Entry 6PBP (X-ray diffraction, 1.64 A resolution); this record covers chains A and B.

[Chain A (and B)]
Protein: Pseudopaline Dehydrogenase
Organism: Pseudomonas aeruginosa (strain ATCC 15692 / DSM 22644 / CIP 104116 / JCM 14847 / LMG 12228 / 1C / PRS 101 / PAO1)
Notes: EC 1.5.1.-; chain B of this document is another copy of the same molecule, construct and numbering; everything in this record applies to it too
UniProt: Q9HUX5 (Q9HUX5_PSEAE); residue numbers follow UniProt; this construct covers 1-433
Amino-acid sequence (449 residues; each row starts with the number of its first residue; numbers below 1 keep their minus sign (His-15 is residue -15)):
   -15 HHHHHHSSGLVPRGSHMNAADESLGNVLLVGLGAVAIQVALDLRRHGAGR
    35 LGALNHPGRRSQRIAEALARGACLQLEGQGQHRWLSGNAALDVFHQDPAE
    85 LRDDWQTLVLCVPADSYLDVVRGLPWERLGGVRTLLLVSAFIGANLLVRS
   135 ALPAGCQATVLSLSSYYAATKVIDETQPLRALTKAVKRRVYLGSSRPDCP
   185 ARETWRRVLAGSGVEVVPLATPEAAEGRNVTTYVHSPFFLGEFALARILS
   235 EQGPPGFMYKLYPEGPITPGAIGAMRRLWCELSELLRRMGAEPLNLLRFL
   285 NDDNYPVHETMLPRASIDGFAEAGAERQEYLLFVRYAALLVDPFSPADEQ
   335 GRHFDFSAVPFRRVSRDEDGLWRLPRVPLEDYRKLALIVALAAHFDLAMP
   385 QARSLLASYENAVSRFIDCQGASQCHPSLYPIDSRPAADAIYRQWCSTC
Unresolved in the structure: -15 to 6, 432-433
Differences from the reference sequence: expression tag (-15 to 0)
Ligand contacts:
  - NADP (NAP; NADP nicotinamide-adenine-dinucleotide phosphate): Gly15, Leu16, Gly17, Ala18, Val19, Asn39, His40, Arg44, Cys95, Val96, Pro97, Ala98, Ser100, Val104, Ser123, Tyr150, Ala152, Ala153, Thr154, Arg360, Glu364
  - O7J (N-[(1S)-1-carboxy-3-{[(1S)-1-carboxy-2-(1H-imidazol-5-yl)ethyl]amino}propyl]-L-glutamic acid): Ala152, Ala153, Lys168, Lys171, Val214, Thr215, Val218, His219, Tyr243, Leu284, Tyr289, Arg319, Tyr320, Phe340, Val343
What the authors report for this chain:
  - binding site for O7J: Lys168, His219, Tyr243, Tyr289, Arg319, Tyr320, Phe340
  - conformationally variable residues (side-chain flip): Tyr289, Phe340
  - catalytic residues: His219 (proposed by the authors, not directly observed)

[Chain A / chain B interface]
Residue-residue contacts (66):
  Pro238(A) with Glu333(B); Gln334(B); Gly335(B)
  Phe241(A) with Gln334(B); Arg336(B)
  Lys244(A) with Arg336(B)
  Leu245(A) with Ala321(B)
  Tyr246(A) with His292(B); Thr294(B); Met295(B), hydrophobic
  Pro247(A) with Pro327(B); His337(B)
  Glu248(A) with Val325(B); Gly335(B); Arg336(B); His337(B), hydrogen bond (side chain-backbone)
  Thr252(A) with Thr294(B); Met295(B)
  Pro253(A) with Thr294(B); Met295(B); Tyr314(B); Val318(B), hydrophobic
  Ile256(A) with Tyr314(B)
  His292(A) with Tyr246(B)
  Thr294(A) with Tyr246(B); Thr252(B); Pro253(B)
  Met295(A) with Tyr246(B), hydrophobic; Pro253(B)
  Glu310(A) with Glu310(B); Arg311(B), salt bridge; Tyr314(B)
  Arg311(A) with Glu310(B), salt bridge
  Glu313(A) with Tyr314(B)
  Tyr314(A) with Pro253(B); Ile256(B); Glu310(B); Glu313(B); Tyr314(B), hydrophobic; Phe317(B), hydrophobic
  Phe317(A) with Tyr314(B), hydrophobic; Phe317(B), hydrophobic; Val318(B), hydrophobic; Ala321(B), hydrophobic
  Val318(A) with Pro253(B), hydrophobic; Phe317(B), hydrophobic
  Ala321(A) with Leu245(B); Phe317(B), hydrophobic
  Leu324(A) with Leu324(B), hydrophobic
  Val325(A) with Glu248(B)
  Pro327(A) with Pro247(B)
  Asp332(A) with Pro238(B)
  Glu333(A) with Pro238(B)
  Gln334(A) with Pro238(B); Phe241(B)
  Gly335(A) with Pro238(B); Glu248(B)
  Arg336(A) with Phe241(B); Lys244(B); Glu248(B); Asp339(B), salt bridge; Ala342(B)
  His337(A) with Pro247(B); Glu248(B), hydrogen bond (backbone-side chain)
  Asp339(A) with Arg336(B), salt bridge
  Ala342(A) with Arg336(B)
Interface residues without a listed pair, chain A (33 interface residues in all): Ile251, Ala322
Interface residues without a listed pair, chain B (33 interface residues in all): Ile251, Ala322, Asp332

[Overview]
Chain A and chain B each contribute 33 residues to their interface; the contacts include 2 hydrogen bonds and
4 salt bridges. Polar pairs include Glu310(A)-Arg311(B), Arg336(A)-Asp339(B) and Glu248(A)-His337(B). Bound to
chain A: NADP and compound O7J. From the paper: the catalytic residue His219(A); a binding site for O7J at
Lys168(A), His219(A) and Tyr243(A) among others.
Both chains are Pseudopaline Dehydrogenase (Pseudomonas aeruginosa (strain ATCC 15692 / DSM 22644 / CIP 104116
/ JCM 14847 / LMG 12228 / 1C / PRS 101 / PAO1)). Entry 6PBP (Pseudopaline Dehydrogenase with (S)-Pseudopaline
Soaked 1 hour) was determined by X-ray diffraction (same publication as 6PBM, 6PBN and 6PBT).
